Entry 8WT6 (electron microscopy, 2.50 A resolution); this record covers chains B and G of the 10 polymer chains in the assembly.

# Chain B
Protein: IS621 transposase
Organism: Escherichia coli
UniProt: A0A0E0Y1P1 (A0A0E0Y1P1_ECO1C); numbering as in UniProt (aligned over 1-326)
Sequence (328 residues; row label = number of the first residue in the row; numbers below 1 keep their minus sign (Gly-1 is residue -1)):
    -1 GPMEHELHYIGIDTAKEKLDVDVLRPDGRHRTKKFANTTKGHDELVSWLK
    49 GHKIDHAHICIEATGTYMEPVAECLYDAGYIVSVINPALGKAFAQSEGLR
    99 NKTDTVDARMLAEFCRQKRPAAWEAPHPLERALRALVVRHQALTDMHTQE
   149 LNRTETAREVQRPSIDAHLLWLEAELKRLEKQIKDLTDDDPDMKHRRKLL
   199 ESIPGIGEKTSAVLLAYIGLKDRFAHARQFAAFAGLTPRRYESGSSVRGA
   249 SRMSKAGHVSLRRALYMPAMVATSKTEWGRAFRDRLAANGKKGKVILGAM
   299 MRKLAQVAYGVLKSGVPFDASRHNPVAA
Disordered / not traced: -1 to 3, 322-326
Differences from the reference sequence: expression tag (-1 to 0)
Reported in the primary citation:
  - catalytic residues: Asp11, Glu60, Asp102, Asp105, Ser241
  - binding site for target DNA (chain G): Gly63, Ser241, Tyr264, Met265, Met268
  - binding site for donor DNA: Gly63, Ser241, Tyr264, Met265, Met268
  - mutagenesis - D11A/E60A/D102A/D105A, S241A: abolished catalytic activity
  - binding site for bridge RNA: Ala61
  - binding site for bridge RNA: Arg27, His28, Thr30, Ala61
  - binding site for target DNA: Asn84
  - binding site for donor DNA: Asn84
  - conformationally variable residues (loop rearrangement, side-chain flip): Asp102, Asp105

# Chain G
Molecule: target DNA
Sequence (38 nucleotides; row label = number of the first residue in the row):
     1 GCCGGGTAATACCACCAAGTCTTCTACAGATGAGCTCG
Disordered / not traced: 1-9, 20-21, 37-38
Ion coordination: Mg2+: DT25, DA26 (shared with 2 residues of chain A)

# How chain B and chain G interact
Contacting residue pairs - 24 pairs, chain B then chain G:
  Thr146(B) - DG29(G)  sugar contact
  Leu149(B) - DG29(G)  phosphate contact
  Asn150(B) - DA28(G)  sugar contact
  Asn150(B) - DG29(G)  sugar contact
  Glu153(B) - DC27(G)  sugar contact
  Glu153(B) - DA28(G)  sugar contact
  Ile201(B) - DA33(G)  phosphate contact
  Pro202(B) - DA33(G)  phosphate contact
  Gly203(B) - DG32(G)  sugar contact
  Gly203(B) - DA33(G)  hydrogen bond to the phosphate
  Ile204(B) - DA33(G)  hydrogen bond to the phosphate
  Gly205(B) - DG32(G)  hydrogen bond to the phosphate
  Glu206(B) - DG32(G)  phosphate contact
  Lys207(B) - DT31(G)  phosphate contact
  Lys207(B) - DG32(G)  hydrogen bond to the phosphate
  Thr208(B) - DT31(G)  hydrogen bond to the phosphate
  Thr208(B) - DG32(G)  hydrogen bond to the phosphate
  Tyr264(B) - DA30(G)  base contact
  Met265(B) - DA30(G)  base contact
  Met265(B) - DT31(G)  sugar contact
  Val269(B) - DT31(G)  base contact
  Val269(B) - DG32(G)  base contact
  Lys273(B) - DA33(G)  hydrogen bond to the base
  Lys273(B) - DG34(G)  hydrogen bond to the sugar
Also at the interface, not in a pair above, chain B (19 interface residues in all): Thr142, Pro266, Thr274

# Overview
19 residues of chain B face 8 of chain G across their interface, with 8 hydrogen bonds. Polar contacts include
Lys273(B)-DA33(G), Lys273(B)-DG34(G) and Gly203(B)-DA33(G). DT25(G) and DA26(G) form the Mg2+ site. From the
paper: catalytic residues Asp11(B), Glu60(B) and Asp102(B) among others; D11A/E60A/D102A/D105A and S241A of
chain B abolish catalytic activity.
Here chain B is IS621 transposase (Escherichia coli) and chain G is target DNA. Entry 8WT6 (Cryo-EM structure
of the IS621 recombinase in complex with bridge RNA, donor DNA, and target DNA ...) was determined by electron
microscopy together with 8WT7, 8WT8 and 8WT9 from the same study.
